PDB entry 3ESN | X-ray diffraction, 1.35 A resolution | chains A and B

== Chain A (and B) ==
Protein: Transthyretin
From: Homo sapiens
Notes: chain B of this document is another copy of the same molecule, construct and numbering; everything in this record applies to it too
UniProtKB: P02766 (TTHY_HUMAN); residues 1-127 here correspond to UniProt positions 21-147 (UniProt number = residue number + 20)
Chain sequence (127 residues; numbered 1 to 127; the number before each row is that of its first residue):
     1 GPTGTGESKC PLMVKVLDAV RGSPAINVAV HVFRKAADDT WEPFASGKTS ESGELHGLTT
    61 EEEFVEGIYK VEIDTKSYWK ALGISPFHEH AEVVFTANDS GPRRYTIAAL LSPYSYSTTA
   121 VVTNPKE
Not modelled in the structure: 1-10, 126-127 (chain B: 1-10, 125-127)
UniProt features mapped onto this chain:
  - binding site (L-thyroxine): Lys15, Glu54, Ser117
  - modified residue: Cys10 (Sulfocysteine), Glu42 (4-carboxyglutamate), Ser52 (Phosphoserine)
  - glycosylation: Asn98 (N-linked (GlcNAc...) asparagine)
Residues lining bound ligands: DZ1 (N-(3,5-dibromo-4-hydroxyphenyl)-2,6-dimethylbenzamide): Lys15, Leu17, Thr106, Ala108, Ala109, Leu110, Ser117, Thr118, Thr119
From the paper describing this entry:
  - binding site for DZ1: Lys15

== Interface between chain A and chain B ==
Pairs across the interface - 38 pairs, chain A then chain B:
  Phe87(A) with Phe95(B), hydrophobic; Thr96(B); Tyr105(B), hydrophobic; Ile107(B), hydrophobic; Ala120(B), hydrophobic; Val122(B), hydrophobic
  His88(A) with Val93(B); Val94(B)
  Glu89(A) with Val94(B), hydrogen bond (backbone-backbone); Thr96(B), hydrogen bond
  His90(A) with Val94(B)
  Glu92(A) with Glu92(B); Val94(B); Tyr116(B), hydrogen bond (backbone-side chain)
  Val93(A) with His88(B)
  Val94(A) with His88(B); Glu89(B), hydrogen bond (backbone-backbone); Glu92(B)
  Phe95(A) with Phe87(B), hydrophobic
  Thr96(A) with Glu89(B), hydrogen bond
  Tyr105(A) with Phe87(B), hydrophobic
  Ile107(A) with Phe87(B), hydrophobic
  Tyr114(A) with Thr119(B), hydrogen bond (backbone-side chain); Ala120(B), hydrogen bond (backbone-backbone)
  Ser115(A) with Thr118(B), hydrogen bond (side chain-backbone); Thr119(B)
  Tyr116(A) with Glu92(B), hydrogen bond (side chain-backbone); Ser117(B); Thr118(B), hydrogen bond (backbone-backbone)
  Ser117(A) with Tyr116(B); Ser117(B)
  Thr118(A) with Ser115(B), hydrogen bond (backbone-side chain); Tyr116(B), hydrogen bond (backbone-backbone)
  Thr119(A) with Tyr114(B), hydrogen bond (side chain-backbone); Ser115(B)
  Ala120(A) with Phe87(B), hydrophobic; Tyr114(B), hydrogen bond (backbone-backbone)
  Val122(A) with Phe87(B), hydrophobic
Interface residues without a listed pair, chain A (20 interface residues in all): Ile68
Interface residues without a listed pair, chain B (20 interface residues in all): Ile68, His90

== In short ==
Chain A and chain B each contribute 20 residues to their interface, with 14 hydrogen bonds. Polar contacts
include Glu89(A)-Thr96(B), Glu92(A)-Tyr116(B) and Tyr114(A)-Thr119(B). Ligands of chain A: compound DZ1.
Curated annotation (UniProt) lists 3 L-thyroxine-binding residues on chain A. From the paper: a binding site
for DZ1 at Lys15(A).
Both chains are Transthyretin (Homo sapiens). Entry 3ESN (Human transthyretin (TTR) complexed with
N-(3,5-Dibromo-4-hydroxyphenyl)-2,6-dimethylbenzamide) was determined by X-ray diffraction (same publication
as 3ESO and 3ESP).
